Entry 2NPS (X-ray diffraction, 2.50 A resolution); this record covers chains B and C of the 4 polymer chains in the assembly.

== Chain B ==
Name: Syntaxin 13
Source organism: Rattus norvegicus
Notes: fragment: Syntaxin 13 SNARE Motif, residues 177-244
Reference sequence: O70319 (O70319_RAT); residues 184-251 here correspond to UniProt positions 177-244 (UniProt number = residue number - 7)
Amino-acid sequence (71 residues; row label = number of the first residue in the row):
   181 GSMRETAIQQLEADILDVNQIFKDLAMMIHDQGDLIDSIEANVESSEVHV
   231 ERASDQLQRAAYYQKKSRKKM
Not modelled in the structure: 249-251
Differences from the reference sequence: cloning artifact (181-183)

== Chain C ==
Name: Vesicle transport through interaction with t-SNAREs homolog 1A
Source organism: Rattus norvegicus
Notes: fragment: Vti1a SNARE Motif, residues 122-199
Reference sequence: Q9JI51 (VTI1A_RAT); residues 115-192 here correspond to UniProt positions 122-199 (UniProt number = residue number + 7)
Amino-acid sequence (81 residues; numbered 112 to 192; the number before each row is that of its first residue):
   112 GSMRAHLLDNTERLERSSRRLEAGYQIAVETEQIGQEMLENLSHDRERIQ
   162 RARERLRETDANLGKSSRILTGMLRRIIQNR
Not modelled in the structure: 191-192
Differences from the reference sequence: cloning artifact (112-114)
From the paper describing this entry:
  - contacts within the chain: Val140-Glu143, Asn152-Asp156

== Chain B / chain C interface ==
Residue-residue contacts (58; chain B residue first):
  Ser182(B) with Arg124(C)
  Glu185(B) with Arg124(C), salt bridge; Arg127(C), salt bridge
  Ile188(B) with Ser128(C); Leu132(C), hydrophobic
  Gln189(B) with Arg131(C), hydrogen bond
  Glu192(B) with Arg131(C); Ala134(C); Gly135(C)
  Ile195(B) with Gly135(C); Ile138(C), hydrophobic
  Leu196(B) with Ile138(C), hydrophobic
  Asn199(B) with Ile138(C); Thr142(C), hydrogen bond
  Phe202(B) with Thr142(C); Ile145(C); Gly146(C); Met149(C)
  Lys203(B) with Ile145(C)
  Leu205(B) with Met149(C), hydrophobic
  Ala206(B) with Ile145(C), hydrophobic; Met149(C)
  Ile209(B) with Asn152(C); Leu153(C), hydrophobic; Asp156(C)
  His210(B) with Asn152(C)
  Gly213(B) with Arg159(C)
  Ile216(B) with Asp156(C); Arg159(C)
  Asp217(B) with Arg159(C), salt bridge
  Glu220(B) with Arg159(C), salt bridge; Arg162(C), salt bridge
  Val223(B) with Ala163(C); Arg166(C); Leu167(C)
  Glu224(B) with Arg166(C), salt bridge
  Ser226(B) with Thr170(C)
  Glu227(B) with Arg166(C), salt bridge; Thr170(C); Asn173(C), hydrogen bond
  Val230(B) with Thr170(C); Asn173(C); Leu174(C)
  Glu231(B) with Asn173(C)
  Ser234(B) with Lys176(C); Ser177(C); Ile180(C)
  Leu237(B) with Ser177(C); Ile180(C); Leu181(C), hydrophobic
  Gln238(B) with Lys176(C), hydrogen bond; Ile180(C)
  Ala240(B) with Met184(C), hydrophobic
  Ala241(B) with Met184(C), hydrophobic
  Gln244(B) with Met184(C), hydrogen bond (side chain-backbone); Arg187(C); Ile188(C)
  Lys245(B) with Arg187(C)
Other interface residues (no listed pair), chain B (35 interface residues in all): Leu191, Val198, Ala233, Asp235
Other interface residues (no listed pair), chain C (34 interface residues in all): Ala139, Glu141, Glu169, Gly183

== In short ==
35 residues of chain B face 34 of chain C across their interface; the contacts include 5 hydrogen bonds and 7
salt bridges. Polar contacts include Glu185(B)-Arg124(C), Glu185(B)-Arg127(C) and Asp217(B)-Arg159(C). The
paper reports contacts within the chain involving Glu143(C), Val140(C) and Asn152(C) among others.
Here chain B is Syntaxin 13 and chain C is Vesicle transport through interaction with t-SNAREs homolog 1A,
both from Rattus norvegicus. Entry 2NPS (Crystal Structure of the Early Endosomal SNARE Complex) was
determined by X-ray diffraction.
